Entry 4RF7 (X-ray diffraction, 2.10 A resolution); this record covers chain A.

# Chain A
Protein: Arginine kinase
From: Anthopleura japonica
Notes: EC 2.7.3.3
UniProtKB: O15992 (KARG_ANTJA); residue numbers follow UniProt; this construct covers 1-715
Chain sequence (718 residues; row label = number of the first residue in the row; numbers below 1 keep their minus sign (Gly-2 is residue -2)):
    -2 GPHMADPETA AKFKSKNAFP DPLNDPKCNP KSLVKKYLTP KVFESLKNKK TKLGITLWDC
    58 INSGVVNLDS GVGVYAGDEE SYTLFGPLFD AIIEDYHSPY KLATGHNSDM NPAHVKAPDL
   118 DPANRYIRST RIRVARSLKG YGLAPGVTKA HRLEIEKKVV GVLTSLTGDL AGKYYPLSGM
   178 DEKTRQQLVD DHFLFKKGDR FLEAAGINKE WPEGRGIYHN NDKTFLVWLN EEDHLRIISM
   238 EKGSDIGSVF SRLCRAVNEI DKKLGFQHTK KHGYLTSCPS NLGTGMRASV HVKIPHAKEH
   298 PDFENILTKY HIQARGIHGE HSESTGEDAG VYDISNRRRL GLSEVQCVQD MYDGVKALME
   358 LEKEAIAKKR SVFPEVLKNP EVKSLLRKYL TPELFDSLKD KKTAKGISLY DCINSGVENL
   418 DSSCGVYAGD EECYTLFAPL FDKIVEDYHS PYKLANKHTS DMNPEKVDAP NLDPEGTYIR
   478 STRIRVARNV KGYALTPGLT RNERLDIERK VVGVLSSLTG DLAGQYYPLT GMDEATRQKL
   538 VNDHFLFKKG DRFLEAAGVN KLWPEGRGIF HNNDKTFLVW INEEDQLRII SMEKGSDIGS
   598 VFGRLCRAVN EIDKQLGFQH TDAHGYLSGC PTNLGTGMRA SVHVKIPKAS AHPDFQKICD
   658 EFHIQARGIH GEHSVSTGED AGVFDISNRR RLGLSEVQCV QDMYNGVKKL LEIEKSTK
Disordered / not traced: -2 to 0, 315-324, 667-678, 715
Differences from the reference sequence: expression tag (-2 to 0)
Ligand contacts:
  - arginine (ARG), molecule 1: Ser67, Gly68, Val69, Gly70, Tyr72, Phe198, Glu229, Cys275, Ser277, Asn278
  - arginine (ARG), molecule 2: Ser126, Thr127, Arg128, Arg284, Ser286, Val287, His288, Asp330
  - arginine (ARG), molecule 3: Lys488, Asp610, Gly614, Phe615, Tyr623
Curated features (UniProtKB/Swiss-Prot):
  - binding site (substrate): Gly68 to Tyr72, Glu229, Cys275, Glu317
  - binding site (ATP): Ser126 to Arg130, His189, Arg233, Arg284 to His288, Arg312 to Glu317

# In short
Chain A binds 3 copies of arginine. UniProt lists 8 substrate-binding residues and 18 ATP-binding residues.
Chain A is Arginine kinase (Anthopleura japonica); the structure, Crystal structure of double-domain arginine
kinase from Anthopleura japonicas in complex with substrate L-arginine, was determined by X-ray diffraction
together with 4RF6, 4RF8 and 4RF9 from the same study.
